PDB entry 9IBX | electron microscopy, 2.54 A resolution | chains A and P of the 5 polymer chains in the assembly

Chain A:
Molecule: DNA polymerase subunit gamma-1
From: Mus musculus
Notes: EC 2.7.7.7
UniProtKB: Q75WC0 (Q75WC0_MOUSE); residues 26-1217 here = UniProt positions 26-1217
Amino-acid sequence (1199 residues; row label = number of the first residue in the row):
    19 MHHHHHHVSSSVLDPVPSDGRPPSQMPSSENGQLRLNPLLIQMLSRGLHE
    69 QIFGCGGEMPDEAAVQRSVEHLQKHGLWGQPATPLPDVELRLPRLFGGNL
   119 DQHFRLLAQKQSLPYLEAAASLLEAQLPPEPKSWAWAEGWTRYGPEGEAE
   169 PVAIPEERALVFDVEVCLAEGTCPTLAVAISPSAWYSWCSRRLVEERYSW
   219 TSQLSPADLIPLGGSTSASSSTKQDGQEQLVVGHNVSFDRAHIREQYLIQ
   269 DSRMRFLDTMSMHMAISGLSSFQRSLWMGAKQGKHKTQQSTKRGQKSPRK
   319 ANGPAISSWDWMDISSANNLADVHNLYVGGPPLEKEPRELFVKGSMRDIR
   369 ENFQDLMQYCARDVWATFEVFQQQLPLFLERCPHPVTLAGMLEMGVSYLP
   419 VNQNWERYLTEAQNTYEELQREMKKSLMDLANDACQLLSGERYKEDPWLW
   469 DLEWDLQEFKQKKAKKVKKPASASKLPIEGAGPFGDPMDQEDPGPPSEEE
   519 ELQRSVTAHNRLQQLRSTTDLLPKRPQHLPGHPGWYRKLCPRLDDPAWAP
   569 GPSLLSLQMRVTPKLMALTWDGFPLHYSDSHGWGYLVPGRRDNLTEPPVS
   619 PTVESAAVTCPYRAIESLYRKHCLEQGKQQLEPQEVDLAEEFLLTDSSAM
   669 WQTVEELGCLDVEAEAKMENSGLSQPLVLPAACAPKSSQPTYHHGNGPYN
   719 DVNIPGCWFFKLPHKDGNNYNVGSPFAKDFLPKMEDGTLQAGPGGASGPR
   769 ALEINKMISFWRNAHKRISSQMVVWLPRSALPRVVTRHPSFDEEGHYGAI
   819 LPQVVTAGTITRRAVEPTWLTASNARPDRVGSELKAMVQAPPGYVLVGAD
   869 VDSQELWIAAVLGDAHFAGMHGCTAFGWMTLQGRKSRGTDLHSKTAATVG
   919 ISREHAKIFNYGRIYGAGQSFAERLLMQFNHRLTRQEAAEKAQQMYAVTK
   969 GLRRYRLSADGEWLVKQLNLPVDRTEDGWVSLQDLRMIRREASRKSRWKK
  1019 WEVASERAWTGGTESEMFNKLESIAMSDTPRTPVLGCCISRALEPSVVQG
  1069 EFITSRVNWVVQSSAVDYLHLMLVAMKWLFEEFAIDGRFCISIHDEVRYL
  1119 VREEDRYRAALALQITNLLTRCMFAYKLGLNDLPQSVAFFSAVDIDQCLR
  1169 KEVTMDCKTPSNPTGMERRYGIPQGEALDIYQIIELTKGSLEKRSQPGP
Unresolved in the structure: 19-50, 232-245, 300-325, 481-507, 611-625, 648-708, 967-1028, 1212-1217
Construct notes: initiating methionine (19); expression tag (20-25)
Metal / ion sites: Ca2+: Asp-868, Val-869, Asp-1113 (together with 2'-deoxycytidine-5'-triphosphate)
Ligand contacts: 2'-deoxycytidine-5'-triphosphate (DCP): Arg-831, Asp-868, Val-869, Asp-870, Ser-871, Gln-872, Glu-873, His-910, Arg-921, Lys-925, Ile-926, Tyr-929, Tyr-933, Asp-1113
What the authors report for this chain:
  - mutagenesis - A449T, W726S/E1121G, G826S, Y933C: decreased catalytic activity

Chain P:
Molecule: primer strand (25-nt DNA)
Sequence (25 nucleotides; each row starts with the number of its first residue):
     1 GCATGCGGTCGAGTCTAGAGGAGCT
Unresolved in the structure: 1-7

How chain A and chain P interact:
Contacting residue pairs (32; chain A residue first):
  Lys-361(A) / DC15(P)  salt bridge to the phosphate
  Arg-543(A) / DG11(P)  hydrogen bond to the base
  Arg-543(A) / DA12(P)  hydrogen bond to the sugar
  Arg-560(A) / DG13(P)  salt bridge to the phosphate
  His-732(A) / DG21(P)  salt bridge to the phosphate
  Asn-739(A) / DG20(P)  hydrogen bond to the phosphate
  Asn-739(A) / DG21(P)  phosphate contact
  Val-740(A) / DG21(P)  phosphate contact
  Gly-741(A) / DG20(P)  hydrogen bond to the phosphate
  Gly-741(A) / DG21(P)  hydrogen bond to the phosphate
  Ala-745(A) / DA22(P)  phosphate contact
  Lys-746(A) / DA22(P)  hydrogen bond to the phosphate
  Lys-746(A) / DG23(P)  salt bridge to the phosphate
  Asp-747(A) / DA22(P)  phosphate contact
  Ser-777(A) / DG23(P)  phosphate contact
  Phe-778(A) / DG23(P)  phosphate contact
  Asn-781(A) / DG21(P)  base contact
  Arg-831(A) / DT25(P)  hydrogen bond to the base
  Leu-838(A) / DC24(P)  sugar contact
  Thr-839(A) / DG23(P)  base contact
  Thr-839(A) / DC24(P)  sugar contact
  Ala-840(A) / DC24(P)  sugar contact
  Ser-841(A) / DG23(P)  hydrogen bond to the phosphate
  Ser-841(A) / DC24(P)  hydrogen bond to the phosphate
  Asn-842(A) / DC24(P)  hydrogen bond to the phosphate
  Asn-842(A) / DT25(P)  hydrogen bond to the phosphate
  Arg-847(A) / DG23(P)  salt bridge to the phosphate
  Arg-847(A) / DC24(P)  salt bridge to the phosphate
  Ile-1111(A) / DT25(P)  phosphate contact
  His-1112(A) / DT25(P)  phosphate contact
  Asp-1113(A) / DT25(P)  phosphate contact
  Lys-1169(A) / DT25(P)  salt bridge to the phosphate
Also at the interface, not in a pair above, chain A (28 interface residues in all): Asp-562, Ser-742, Lys-774, Glu-1114

Overview:
Chain A and chain P form an interface of 28 and 10 residues respectively; the contacts include 11 hydrogen
bonds and 7 salt bridges. Polar pairs include Arg-543(A)/DG11(P), Arg-831(A)/DT25(P) and Arg-543(A)/DA12(P).
Chain A binds 2'-deoxycytidine-5'-triphosphate. The paper reports that A449T, W726S/E1121G and G826S of chain
A, among others, reduce catalytic activity.
Here chain A is DNA polymerase subunit gamma-1 (Mus musculus) and chain P is primer strand (25-nt DNA). Entry
9IBX (Chimeric mitochondrial DNA polymerase gamma ternary complex (mAhB) in replication conformer) was
determined by electron microscopy (same publication as 9G74, 9G75, 9G77, 9IBZ, 9IC0, 9IC1 and 9IC3).
